4IHS - chains A and E of the 4 polymer chains in the assembly; structure by X-ray diffraction, 3.10 A resolution.

[Chain A]
Name: HTH-type transcriptional regulator BenM
Source organism: Acinetobacter sp
UniProtKB: O68014 (BENM_ACIAD); residue numbers follow UniProt; this construct covers 1-87
Chain sequence (94 residues; numbered 1 to 94; the number before each row is that of its first residue):
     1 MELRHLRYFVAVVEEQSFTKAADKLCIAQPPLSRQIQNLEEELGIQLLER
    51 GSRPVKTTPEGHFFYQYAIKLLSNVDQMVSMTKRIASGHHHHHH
Unresolved in the structure: 90-94
Construct notes: expression tag (88-94)
Residues lining bound ligands: malonate ion (MLI): Asp76, Val79, Ser80, Lys83
Curated features (UniProtKB/Swiss-Prot):
  - DNA-binding region: Phe18 to Gln37 (H-T-H motif)

[Chain E]
Molecule: catB site 1 DNA
Sequence (25 nucleotides; numbered 1 to 25; the number before each row is that of its first residue):
     1 TTTATATACCTTTTTAGTATGCAAA

[Interface between chain A and chain E]
Pairs across the interface - 18 pairs, chain A then chain E:
  Arg4(A) with DT15(E), salt bridge to the phosphate; DA16(E), phosphate contact
  Tyr8(A) with DA16(E), hydrogen bond to the phosphate
  Ile27(A) with DG17(E), phosphate contact
  Ala28(A) with DG17(E), hydrogen bond to the phosphate; DT18(E), base contact
  Pro30(A) with DT18(E), base contact; DA19(E), base contact
  Pro31(A) with DA16(E), sugar contact; DG17(E), base contact
  Arg34(A) with DA16(E), hydrogen bond to the base; DG17(E), hydrogen bond to the base
  Gln35(A) with DT15(E), phosphate contact; DA16(E), hydrogen bond to the phosphate
  Gly51(A) with DA24(E), sugar contact
  Ser52(A) with DA25(E), hydrogen bond to the phosphate
  Arg53(A) with DA24(E), hydrogen bond to the base; DA25(E), hydrogen bond to the phosphate
Other interface residues (no listed pair), chain A (13 interface residues in all): Cys26, Asn38
Other interface residues (no listed pair), chain E (8 interface residues in all): DA23

[Overview]
The interface between chain A and chain E involves 13 residues on one side and 8 on the other; the contacts
include 8 hydrogen bonds and 1 salt bridge. Polar contacts include Arg34(A)-DA16(E), Arg34(A)-DG17(E) and
Arg53(A)-DA24(E). Bound to chain A: malonate ion.
Here chain A is HTH-type transcriptional regulator BenM (Acinetobacter sp) and chain E is catB site 1 DNA.
Entry 4IHS (Crystal Structure of BenM_DBD/catB site 1 DNA Complex) was determined by X-ray diffraction,
deposited together with 4IHT.
